PDB entry 4M8N | X-ray diffraction, 3.29 A resolution | chains A and D of the 4 polymer chains in the assembly

# Chain A (and D)
Protein: PlexinC1 Intracellular Region
Source organism: Danio rerio
Notes: chain D of this document is another copy of the same molecule, construct and numbering; everything in this record applies to it too
UniProt: Q5RGW1 (Q5RGW1_DANRE); residues 552-1147 here correspond to UniProt positions 455-1050 (UniProt number = residue number - 97)
Amino-acid sequence (599 residues; each row starts with the number of its first residue):
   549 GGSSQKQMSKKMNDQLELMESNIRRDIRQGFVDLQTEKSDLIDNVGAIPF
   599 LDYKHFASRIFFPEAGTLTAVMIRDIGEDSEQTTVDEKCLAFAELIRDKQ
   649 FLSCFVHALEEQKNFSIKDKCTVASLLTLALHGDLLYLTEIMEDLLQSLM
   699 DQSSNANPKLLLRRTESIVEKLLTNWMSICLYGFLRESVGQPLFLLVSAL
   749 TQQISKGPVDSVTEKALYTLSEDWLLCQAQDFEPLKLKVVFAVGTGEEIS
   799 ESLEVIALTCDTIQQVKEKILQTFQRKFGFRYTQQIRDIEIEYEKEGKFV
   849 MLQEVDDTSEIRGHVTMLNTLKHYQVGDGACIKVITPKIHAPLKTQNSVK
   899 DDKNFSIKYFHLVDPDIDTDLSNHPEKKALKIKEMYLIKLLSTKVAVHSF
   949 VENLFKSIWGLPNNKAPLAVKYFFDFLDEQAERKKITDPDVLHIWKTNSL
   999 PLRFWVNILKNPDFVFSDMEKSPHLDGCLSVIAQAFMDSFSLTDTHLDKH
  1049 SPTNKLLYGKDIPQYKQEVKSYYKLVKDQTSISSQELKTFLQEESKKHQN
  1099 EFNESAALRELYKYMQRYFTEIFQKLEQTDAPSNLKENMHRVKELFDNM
Disordered / not traced: 549-553, 591-592, 623-628, 792-793, 914-922, 1147 (chain D: 549-557, 591-592, 625-630, 792-795, 913-928, 1146-1147)
Sequence notes: expression tag (549-551)
What the authors report for this chain:
  - binding site for aluminium fluoride: R711
  - binding site for the ligand GDP: R711
  - catalytic residues: R711
  - contacts within the chain: R711-R1001, D1036-K1053 (salt bridge)
  - mutagenesis - P611G, K666D, N1005E, P1050A: decreased catalytic activity with Ras-related protein Rap-1b
  - mutagenesis - Q1032E, N1052E, K1053A: abolished catalytic activity with Ras-related protein Rap-1b
  - specificity-determining residues: N1005 (by similarity / conservation)
  - mutagenesis - R576E, D581K, T584A, D588K, V593E, M933E, L1045A, K1047A, L1054A: decreased catalytic activity

# Chain A / chain D interface
Residue-residue contacts (58; chain A residue first):
  L564(A) with L564(D), hydrophobic
  M567(A) with L564(D), hydrophobic; M567(D), hydrophobic
  E568(A) with K929(D); I930(D)
  I571(A) with I930(D), hydrophobic
  R572(A) with K929(D), hydrogen bond (side chain-backbone); K931(D); E932(D), salt bridge
  I575(A) with E932(D); M933(D), hydrophobic
  R576(A) with E932(D); L935(D); K1047(D); S1049(D), hydrogen bond (side chain-backbone); T1051(D), hydrogen bond; L1054(D)
  Q577(A) with K1047(D)
  F579(A) with L935(D), hydrophobic; L939(D), hydrophobic; T1051(D); L1054(D), hydrophobic; L1055(D), hydrophobic
  V580(A) with D1046(D); K1047(D); L1054(D), hydrophobic
  L582(A) with L939(D), hydrophobic; K1058(D), hydrogen bond (backbone-side chain)
  Q583(A) with L939(D); L1054(D), hydrogen bond (side chain-backbone); L1055(D); K1058(D)
  T584(A) with L1045(D); L1054(D)
  E585(A) with K1058(D)
  E770(A) with R576(D), salt bridge
  I930(A) with R572(D)
  K931(A) with R572(D)
  E932(A) with R572(D), salt bridge; I575(D); R576(D), salt bridge
  L935(A) with R576(D); F579(D)
  L939(A) with F579(D), hydrophobic; L582(D), hydrophobic; Q583(D)
  V943(A) with K1058(D)
  L1045(A) with T584(D)
  D1046(A) with V580(D)
  K1047(A) with Q577(D)
  T1051(A) with R576(D); F579(D)
  L1054(A) with V580(D), hydrophobic; Q583(D)
  L1055(A) with Q583(D)
  K1058(A) with L582(D), hydrogen bond (side chain-backbone); Q583(D); E585(D)
Also at the interface, not in a pair above, chain A (30 interface residues in all): K929, M933
Also at the interface, not in a pair above, chain D (31 interface residues in all): E568, I571, E770, V943

# Summary
The interface between chain A and chain D involves 30 residues on one side and 31 on the other; the contacts
include 6 hydrogen bonds and 4 salt bridges. Among the polar pairs are R572(A)-E932(D), E770(A)-R576(D) and
E932(A)-R576(D). From the paper: the catalytic residue R711(A); R576E, D581K and T584A of chain A, among
others, reduce catalytic activity; 16 substitutions were tested in all.
Both chains are PlexinC1 Intracellular Region (Danio rerio). Entry 4M8N (Crystal Structure of PlexinC1/Rap1B
Complex) was determined by X-ray diffraction (same publication as 4M8M).
